PDB entry 7ET3 | electron microscopy, 4.20 A resolution (low resolution: residue-level contacts below are approximate; hydrogen-bond / salt-bridge calls are withheld) | chains T and D of the 23 polymer chains in the assembly

Chain T:
Name: Small capsomere-interacting protein
Source organism: Human cytomegalovirus
UniProtKB: A8T7C4 (A8T7C4_HCMV); residues 1-75 here = UniProt positions 1-75
Sequence (75 residues; row label = number of the first residue in the row):
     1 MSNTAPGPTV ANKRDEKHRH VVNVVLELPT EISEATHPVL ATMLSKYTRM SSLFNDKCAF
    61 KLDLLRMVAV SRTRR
Not modelled in the structure: 1-12

Chain D:
Name: Major capsid protein
Source organism: Human cytomegalovirus
UniProtKB: A0A1U8QPG3 (A0A1U8QPG3_HCMV); residue numbers follow UniProt; this construct covers 1-1370
Sequence (1370 residues; row label = number of the first residue in the row):
     1 MENWSALELL PKVGIPTDFL THVKTSAGEE MFEALRIYYG DDPERYNIHF EAIFGTFCNR
    61 LEWVYFLTSG LAAAAHAIKF HDLNKLTTGK MLFHVQVPRV ASGAGLPTSR QTTIMVTKYS
   121 EKSPITIPFE LSAACLTYLR ETFEGTILDK ILNVEAMHTV LRALKNTADA MERGLIHSFL
   181 QTLLRKAPPY FVVQTLVENA TLARQALNRI QRSNILQSFK AKMLATLFLL NRTRDRDYVL
   241 KFLTRLAEAA TDSILDNPTT YTTSSGAKIS GVMVSTANVM QIIMSLLSSH ITKETVSAPA
   301 TYGNFVLSPE NAVTAISYHS ILADFNSYKA HLTSGQPHLP NDSLSQAGAH SLTPLSMDVI
   361 RLGEKTVIME NLRRVYKNTD TKDPLERNVD LTFFFPVGLY LPEDRGYTTV ESKVKLNDTV
   421 RNALPTTAYL LNRDRAVQKI DFVDALKTLC HPVLHEPAPC LQTFTERGPP SEPAMQRLLE
   481 CRFQQEPMGG AARRIPHFYR VRREVPRTVN EMKQDFVVTD FYKVGNITLY TELHPFFDFT
   541 HCQENSETVA LCTPRIVIGN LPDGLAPGPF HELRTWEIME HMRLRPPPDY EETLRLFKTT
   601 VTSPNYPELC YLVDVLVHGN VDAFLLIRTF VARCIVNMFH TRQLLVFAHS YALVTLIAEH
   661 LADGALPPQL LFHYRNLVAV LRLVTRISAL PGLNNGQLAE EPLSAYVNAL HDHRLWPPFV
   721 THLPRNMEGV QVVADRQPLN PANIEARHHG VSDVPRLGAM DADEPLFVDD YRATDDEWTL
   781 QKVFYLCLMP AMTNNRACGL GLNLKTLLVD LFYRPAFLLM PAATAVSTSG TTSKESTSGV
   841 TPEDSIAAQR QAVGEMLTEL VEDVATDAHT PLLQACRELF LAVQFVGEHV KVLEVRAPLD
   901 HAQRQGLPDF ISRQHVLYNG CCVVTAPKTL IEYSLPVPFH RFYSNPTICA ALSDDIKRYV
   961 TEFPHYHRHD GGFPLPTAFA HEYHNWLRSP FSRYSATCPN VLHSVMTLAA MLYKISPVSL
  1021 VLQTKAHIHP GFALTAVRTD TFEVDMLLYS GKSCTSVIIN NPIVTKEERD ISTTYHVTQN
  1081 INTVDMGLGY TSNTCVAYVN RVRTDMGVRV QDLFRVFPMN VYRHDEVDRW IRHAAGVERP
  1141 QLLDTETISM LTFGSMSERN AAATVHGQKA ACELILTPVT MDVNYFKIPN NPRGRASCML
  1201 AVDPYDTEAA TKAIYDHREA DAQTFAATHN PWASQAGCLS DVLYNTRHRE RLGYNSKFYS
  1261 PCAQYFNTEE IIAANKTLFK TIDEYLLRAK DCIRGDTDTQ YVCVEGTEQL IENPCRLTQE
  1321 ALPILSTTTL ALMETKLKGG AGAFATSETH FGNYVVGEII PLQQSMLFNS
Not modelled in the structure: 1-49, 822-845
Cystine bridges: Cys-1172/Cys-1262, Cys-1292/Cys-1303

Chain T / chain D interface:
Pairs across the interface (54; chain T residue first):
  Leu-26(T) with Tyr-813(D)
  Glu-27(T) with Tyr-813(D)
  Leu-28(T) with Tyr-813(D)
  Ile-32(T) with Pro-815(D); Leu-819(D)
  Thr-36(T) with Leu-819(D)
  His-37(T) with Leu-818(D); Leu-819(D)
  Lys-46(T) with Ser-752(D)
  Met-50(T) with Val-754(D)
  Leu-53(T) with Val-754(D); Gly-758(D)
  Asp-56(T) with Leu-757(D); Gly-758(D); Lys-805(D)
  Cys-58(T) with Lys-805(D); Val-809(D)
  Ala-59(T) with Leu-757(D); Gly-758(D); Lys-805(D)
  Lys-61(T) with Tyr-813(D)
  Leu-62(T) with Leu-757(D); Leu-804(D); Leu-808(D); Val-809(D)
  Asp-63(T) with Ser-752(D); Asp-753(D); Val-754(D); Leu-757(D)
  Leu-65(T) with Leu-808(D); Phe-812(D); Tyr-813(D); Phe-880(D); Val-883(D)
  Arg-66(T) with Val-751(D); Asp-753(D); Arg-756(D); Leu-757(D); Val-883(D); Gln-884(D); Val-886(D)
  Met-67(T) with Ser-752(D)
  Val-68(T) with Phe-880(D)
  Ala-69(T) with Phe-880(D); Leu-881(D); Val-883(D); Gln-884(D)
  Val-70(T) with Gly-750(D); Gln-884(D)
  Arg-72(T) with Met-820(D); Leu-881(D)
  Thr-73(T) with Leu-881(D)
  Arg-75(T) with Leu-625(D); Leu-626(D)
Also at the interface, not in a pair above, chain T (27 interface residues in all): Met-43, Tyr-47, Phe-60
Also at the interface, not in a pair above, chain D (28 interface residues in all): Arg-628, Pro-755, Pro-821

Summary:
27 residues of chain T face 28 of chain D across their interface.
Chain T is Small capsomere-interacting protein and chain D is Major capsid protein, both from Human
cytomegalovirus; the structure, C5 portal vertex in the enveloped virion capsid, was determined by electron
microscopy, deposited together with 7ET2, 7ETJ, 7ETM and 7ETO.
